Entry 7BR8 (electron microscopy, 3.80 A resolution); this record covers chains W and e of the 16 polymer chains in the assembly.

[Chain W]
Protein: Major capsid protein
From: Epstein-Barr virus (strain B95-8)
Reference sequence: P03226 (MCP_EBVB9); residue numbers follow UniProt; this construct covers 1-1381
Sequence (1381 residues; each row starts with the number of its first residue):
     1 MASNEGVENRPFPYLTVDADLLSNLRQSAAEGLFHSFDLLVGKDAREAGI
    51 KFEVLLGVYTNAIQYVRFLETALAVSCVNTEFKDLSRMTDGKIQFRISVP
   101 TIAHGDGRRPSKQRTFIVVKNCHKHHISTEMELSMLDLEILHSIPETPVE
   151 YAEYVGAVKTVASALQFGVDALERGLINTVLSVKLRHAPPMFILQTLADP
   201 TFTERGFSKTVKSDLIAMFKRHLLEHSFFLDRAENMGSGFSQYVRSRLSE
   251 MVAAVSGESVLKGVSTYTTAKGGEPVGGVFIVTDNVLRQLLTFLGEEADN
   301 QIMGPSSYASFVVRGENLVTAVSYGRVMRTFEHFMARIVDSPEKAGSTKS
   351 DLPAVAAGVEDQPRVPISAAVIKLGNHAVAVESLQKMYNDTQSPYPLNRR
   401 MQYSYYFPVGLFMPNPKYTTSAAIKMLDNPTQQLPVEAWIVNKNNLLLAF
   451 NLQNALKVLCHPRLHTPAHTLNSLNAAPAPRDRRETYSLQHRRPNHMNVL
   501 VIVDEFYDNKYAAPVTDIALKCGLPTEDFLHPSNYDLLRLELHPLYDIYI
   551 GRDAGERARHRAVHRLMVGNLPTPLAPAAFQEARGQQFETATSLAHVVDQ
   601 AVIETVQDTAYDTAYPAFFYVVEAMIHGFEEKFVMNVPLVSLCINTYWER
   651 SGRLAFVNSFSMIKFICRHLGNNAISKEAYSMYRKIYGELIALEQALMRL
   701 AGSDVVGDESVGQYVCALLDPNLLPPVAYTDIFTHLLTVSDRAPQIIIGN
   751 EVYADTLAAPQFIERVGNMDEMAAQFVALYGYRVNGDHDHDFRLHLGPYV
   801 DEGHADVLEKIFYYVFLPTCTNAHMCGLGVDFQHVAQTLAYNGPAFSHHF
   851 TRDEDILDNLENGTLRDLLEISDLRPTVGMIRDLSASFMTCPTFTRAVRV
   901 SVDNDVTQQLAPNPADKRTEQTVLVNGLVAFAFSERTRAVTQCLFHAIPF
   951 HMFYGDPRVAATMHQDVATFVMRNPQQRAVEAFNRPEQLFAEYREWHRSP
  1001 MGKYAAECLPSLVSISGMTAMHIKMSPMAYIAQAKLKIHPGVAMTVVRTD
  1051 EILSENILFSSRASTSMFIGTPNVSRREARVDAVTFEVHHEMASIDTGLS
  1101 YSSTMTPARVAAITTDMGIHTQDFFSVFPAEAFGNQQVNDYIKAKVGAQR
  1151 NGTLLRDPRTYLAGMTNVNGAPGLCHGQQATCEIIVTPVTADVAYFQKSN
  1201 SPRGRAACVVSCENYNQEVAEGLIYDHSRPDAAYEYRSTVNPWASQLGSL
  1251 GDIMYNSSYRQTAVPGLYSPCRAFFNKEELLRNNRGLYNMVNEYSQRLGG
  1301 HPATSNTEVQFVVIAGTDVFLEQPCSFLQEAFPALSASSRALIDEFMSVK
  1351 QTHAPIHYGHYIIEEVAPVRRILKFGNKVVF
Disordered / not traced: 1-4, 105-112, 338-344, 786-787, 1150-1178

[Chain e]
Protein: Triplex capsid protein 1
From: Epstein-Barr virus (strain B95-8)
Reference sequence: P03187 (TRX1_EBVB9); numbering as in UniProt (aligned over 1-364)
Sequence (364 residues; each row starts with the number of its first residue):
     1 MKVQGSVDRRRLQRRIAGLLPPPARRLNISRGSEFTRDVRGLVEEHAQAS
    51 SLSAAAVWRAGLLAPGEVAVAGGGSGGGSFSWSGWRPPVFGDFLIHASSF
   101 NNAEATGTPLFQFKQSDPFSGVDAVFTPLSLFILMNHGRGVAARVEAGGG
   151 LTRMANLLYDSPATLADLVPDFGRLVADRRFHNFITPVGPLVENIKSTYL
   201 NKITTVVHGPVVSKAIPRSTVKVTVPQEAFVDLDAWLSGGAGGGGGVCFV
   251 GGLGLQPCPADARLYVALTYEEAGPRFTFFQSSRGHCQIMNILRIYYSPS
   301 IMHRYAVVQPLHIEELTFGAVACLGTFSATDGWRRSAFNYRGSSLPVVEI
   351 DSFYSNVSDWEVIL
Disordered / not traced: 1-8, 72-81, 140-149, 239-255

[Chain W / chain e interface]
Pairs across the interface (50; chain W residue first):
  Met-135(W) / Glu-45(e)
  Leu-136(W) / Arg-218(e)
  Leu-136(W) / Ser-219(e)
  Leu-138(W) / Val-43(e)
  Leu-138(W) / Glu-45(e)
  Glu-139(W) / Glu-45(e)
  Glu-139(W) / His-46(e)
  Glu-139(W) / Ala-47(e)
  Glu-139(W) / Arg-218(e)  salt bridge
  Leu-141(W) / Glu-44(e)
  His-142(W) / Glu-44(e)
  His-142(W) / Glu-45(e)
  His-142(W) / His-46(e)
  His-142(W) / Arg-59(e)
  His-142(W) / Val-70(e)
  Ile-144(W) / Arg-59(e)
  Glu-146(W) / Ser-51(e)  hydrogen bond
  Tyr-154(W) / Arg-40(e)  hydrogen bond
  Val-158(W) / Phe-35(e)  hydrophobic
  Val-158(W) / Arg-40(e)
  Val-161(W) / Phe-35(e)  hydrophobic
  Leu-165(W) / Gly-32(e)
  Leu-165(W) / Val-39(e)  hydrophobic
  Val-169(W) / Gly-32(e)
  Thr-1071(W) / Asn-28(e)  hydrogen bond
  Pro-1072(W) / Ile-29(e)
  Asn-1073(W) / Leu-27(e)
  Asn-1073(W) / Asn-28(e)
  Val-1074(W) / Arg-26(e)
  Val-1074(W) / Leu-27(e)  hydrogen bond (backbone-backbone)
  Val-1074(W) / Leu-42(e)  hydrophobic
  Ser-1075(W) / Arg-25(e)
  Ser-1075(W) / Arg-26(e)
  Arg-1076(W) / Pro-23(e)
  Arg-1076(W) / Ala-24(e)
  Arg-1076(W) / Arg-25(e)  hydrogen bond (backbone-backbone)
  Arg-1076(W) / Ser-83(e)
  Arg-1080(W) / Asp-261(e)
  Arg-1080(W) / Thr-326(e)
  Arg-1080(W) / Ser-328(e)  hydrogen bond
  Val-1081(W) / Trp-85(e)
  Val-1081(W) / Pro-210(e)  hydrophobic
  Val-1081(W) / Val-211(e)
  Val-1081(W) / Ser-352(e)
  Val-1081(W) / Phe-353(e)
  Val-1081(W) / Tyr-354(e)  hydrophobic
  Asp-1082(W) / Thr-220(e)
  Asp-1082(W) / Ser-352(e)
  Phe-1086(W) / Leu-42(e)  hydrophobic
  Phe-1086(W) / Val-43(e)  hydrophobic
Interface residues without a listed pair, chain W (26 interface residues in all): Ala-162, Gln-166, Ala-1083
Interface residues without a listed pair, chain e (37 interface residues in all): Ser-30, Arg-31, Val-212, Ala-260

[Summary]
Chain W and chain e form an interface of 26 and 37 residues respectively; the contacts include 6 hydrogen
bonds and 1 salt bridge. Among the polar pairs are Glu-139(W)/Arg-218(e), Glu-146(W)/Ser-51(e) and
Tyr-154(W)/Arg-40(e).
Chain W is Major capsid protein and chain e is Triplex capsid protein 1, both from Epstein-Barr virus (strain
B95-8); the structure, Epstein-Barr virus, C5 penton vertex, CATC absent, was determined by electron
microscopy, deposited together with 7BQT, 7BQX, 7BR7 and 7BSI.
